PDB entry 2PU5 | X-ray diffraction, 2.30 A resolution | chains A and B

# Chain A (and B)
Molecule: 2-hydroxy-6-oxo-6-phenylhexa-2,4-dienoate hydrolase
Organism: Burkholderia xenovorans
Notes: EC 3.7.1.-; chain B of this document is another copy of the same molecule, construct and numbering; everything in this record applies to it too
UniProt: P47229 (BPHD_BURXL); residue numbers follow UniProt; this construct covers 1-286
Sequence (286 residues; row label = number of the first residue in the row):
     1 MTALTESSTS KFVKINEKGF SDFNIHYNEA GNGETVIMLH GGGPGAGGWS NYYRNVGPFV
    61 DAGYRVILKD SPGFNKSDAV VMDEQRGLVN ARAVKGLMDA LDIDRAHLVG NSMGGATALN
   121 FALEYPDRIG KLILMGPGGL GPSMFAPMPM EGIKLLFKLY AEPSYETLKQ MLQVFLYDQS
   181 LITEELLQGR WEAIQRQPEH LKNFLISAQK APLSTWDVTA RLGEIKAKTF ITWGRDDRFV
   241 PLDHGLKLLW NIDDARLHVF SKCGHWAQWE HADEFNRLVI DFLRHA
Not modelled in the structure: 1 (chain B: 1-3)
Ligand contacts: malonate ion (MLI): Gly41, Gly42, Gly43, Ala46, Asn51, Asn111, Ser112, Phe175, Arg190, Phe239, His265, Trp266
Swiss-Prot annotation at these positions:
  - active site: His265 (Proton acceptor)
  - binding site (substrate): Gly42, Gly43, Asn51, Asn111, Ser180, Arg190, Trp266
  - site: Ser112 (Transition state stabilizer)
  - mutagenesis: Ser112 (S112A: Catalyzes the tautomerisation of HOPDA. Extremely low hydrolase activity; when associated with A-265), His265 (H265A: Unable to catalyze the tautomerisation of HOPDA. Extremely low hydrolase activity; when associated with A-112)

# Interface between chain A and chain B
Pairs across the interface (31; chain A residue first):
  Phe145(A) with Phe145(B), hydrophobic
  Arg235(A) with Leu249(B), hydrogen bond (side chain-backbone); Trp250(B)
  Asp236(A) with Trp250(B)
  Leu249(A) with Arg235(B), hydrogen bond (backbone-side chain); Val259(B), hydrophobic; Ser261(B)
  Trp250(A) with Arg235(B); Asp236(B)
  Asp253(A) with Lys262(B), salt bridge
  Ala255(A) with Ser261(B), hydrogen bond (backbone-side chain)
  Arg256(A) with His258(B); Val259(B); Glu274(B), salt bridge
  Leu257(A) with Leu257(B); His258(B); Val259(B), hydrogen bond (backbone-backbone)
  His258(A) with Arg256(B); Leu257(B); His258(B), hydrogen bond
  Val259(A) with Leu249(B), hydrophobic; Arg256(B); Leu257(B), hydrogen bond (backbone-backbone)
  Ser261(A) with Leu249(B); Ala255(B)
  Lys262(A) with Asp253(B), salt bridge
  Arg277(A) with Asp281(B), salt bridge; His285(B)
  Asp281(A) with Arg277(B), salt bridge
  Phe282(A) with Arg277(B)
  His285(A) with Arg277(B)
Other interface residues (no listed pair), chain A (22 interface residues in all): Leu242, Leu246, Asp254, Glu274, Ala286
Other interface residues (no listed pair), chain B (21 interface residues in all): Phe230, Leu242, Leu246, Ala286

# Overview
22 residues of chain A face 21 of chain B across their interface; the contacts include 6 hydrogen bonds and 5
salt bridges. Among the polar pairs are Asp253(A)-Lys262(B), Arg256(A)-Glu274(B) and Arg277(A)-Asp281(B).
Ligands of chain A: malonate ion.
Chain A and chain B are both 2-hydroxy-6-oxo-6-phenylhexa-2,4-dienoate hydrolase (Burkholderia xenovorans);
the structure, Crystal Structure of a C-C bond hydrolase, BphD, from Burkholderia xenovorans LB400, was
determined by X-ray diffraction together with 2RI6, 2PU7, 2PUH and 2PUJ from the same study.
